PDB entry 9U5T | X-ray diffraction, 1.80 A resolution | chain A

Chain A:
Protein: Isoform 2B of GTPase KRas
From: Homo sapiens
Notes: EC 3.6.5.2
UniProtKB: P01116 (RASK_HUMAN), isoform P01116-2; numbering as in UniProt (aligned over 1-169)
Amino-acid sequence (175 residues; numbered -5 to 169; the number before each row is that of its first residue; numbers below 1 keep their minus sign (Gly-5 is residue -5)):
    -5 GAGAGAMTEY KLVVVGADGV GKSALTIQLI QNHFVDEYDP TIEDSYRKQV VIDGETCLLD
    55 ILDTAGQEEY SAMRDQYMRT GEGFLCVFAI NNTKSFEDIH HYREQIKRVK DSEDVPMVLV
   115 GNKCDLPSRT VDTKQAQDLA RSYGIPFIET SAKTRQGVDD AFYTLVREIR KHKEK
Not modelled in the structure: -5 to -1
Construct notes: expression tag (-5 to 0); variant Asp12 (Gly in P01116)
Curated features (UniProtKB/Swiss-Prot):
  - motif: Tyr32 to Tyr40 (Effector region)
  - binding site (GTP): Gly10, Ala11, Gly13 to Ala18, Val29 to Thr35, Ala59, Gly60, Asn116 to Asp119
  - modified residue: Met1 (N-acetylmethionine), Thr2 (N-acetylthreonine), Lys104 (N6-acetyllysine)
  - glycosylation: Thr35 (Microbial infection: O-linked (Glc) threonine)
  - natural variant: Lys5 (K5E: In NS3; K5N: In GASC), Gly10 (G10GG: In AML), Asp12 (G12D: In GASC, JMML and SFM; this construct carries the variant), Gly13 (G13D: In GASC, JMML and OES; G13R: In pylocytic astrocytoma), Val14 (V14I: In NS3), Leu19 (L19F: In OES), Gln22 (Q22E: In CFC2; Q22R: In NS3), Pro34 (P34L: In NS3; P34Q: In NS3; P34R: In CFC2), Ile36 (I36M: In NS3), Thr58 (T58I: In NS3), Ala59 (A59T: In GASC), Gly60 (G60R: In CFC2; G60S: In NS3), 8 further natural variant entries in UniProt
  - mutagenesis: Asp38 (D38A: Decreased interaction with MAPKAP1/SIN1), Tyr40 (Y40A: Decreased interaction with MAPKAP1/SIN1), Gln61 (Q61L: Promotes GTP binding)
Metal / ion sites: Mg2+: Ser17 (together with GDP)
Small-molecule neighbours:
  - A1EN3 ((3R)-1-[2-[[(8S)-6-[bis(fluoranyl)methylidene]-2,3,5,7-tetrahydro-1H-pyrrolizin-8-yl]methoxy]-7-(8-ethynyl-7-fluoranyl-3-oxidanyl-naphthalen-1-yl)-8-fluoranyl-pyrido[4,3-d]pyrimidin-4-yl]-3-methyl-piperidin-3-ol): Val9, Gly10, Ala11, Asp12, Lys16, Thr58, Ala59, Gly60, Gln61, Glu62, Glu63, Tyr64, Ser65, Arg68, Asp69, Met72, Lys88, Asp92, His95, Tyr96, Gln99, Ile100, Arg102, Val103
  - GDP (guanosine-5'-diphosphate): Ala11, Asp12, Gly13, Val14, Gly15, Lys16, Ser17, Ala18, Phe28, Val29, Asp30, Glu31, Tyr32, Asn116, Lys117, Asp119, Leu120, Ser145, Ala146, Lys147

Overview:
Chain A binds compound A1EN3 and GDP. Curated annotation (UniProt) lists 21 GTP-binding residues and 3
mutagenesis sites.
Chain A is Isoform 2B of GTPase KRas (Homo sapiens); the structure, GDP-bound KRAS G12D in complex with
MCB-294, was determined by X-ray diffraction, deposited together with 9U50 and 9USB.
